Entry 7UP9 (electron microscopy, 2.90 A resolution); this record covers chains A and D of the 5 polymer chains in the assembly.

Chain A (and D):
Protein: Fusion glycoprotein F0
Source organism: Nipah henipavirus
Notes: chain D of this document is another copy of the same molecule, construct and numbering; everything in this record applies to it too
Reference sequence: Q9IH63 (FUS_NIPAV); residues 1-475 here = UniProt positions 1-475
Chain sequence (475 residues; each row starts with the number of its first residue):
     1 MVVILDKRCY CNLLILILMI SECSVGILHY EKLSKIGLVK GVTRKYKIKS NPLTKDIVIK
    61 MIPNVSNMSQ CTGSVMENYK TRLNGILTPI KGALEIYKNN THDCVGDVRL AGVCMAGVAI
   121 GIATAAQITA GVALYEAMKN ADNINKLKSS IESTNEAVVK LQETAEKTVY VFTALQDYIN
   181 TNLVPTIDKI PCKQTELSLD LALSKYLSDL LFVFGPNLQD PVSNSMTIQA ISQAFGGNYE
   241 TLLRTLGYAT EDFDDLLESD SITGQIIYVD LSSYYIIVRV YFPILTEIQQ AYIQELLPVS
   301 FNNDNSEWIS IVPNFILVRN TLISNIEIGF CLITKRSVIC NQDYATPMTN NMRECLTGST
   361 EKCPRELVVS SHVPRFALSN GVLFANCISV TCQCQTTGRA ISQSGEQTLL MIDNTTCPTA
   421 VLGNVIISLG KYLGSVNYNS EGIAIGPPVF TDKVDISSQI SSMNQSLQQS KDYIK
Disordered / not traced: 1-26, 105-111
Sequence notes: conflict Cys104 (Leu in Q9IH63), Cys114 (Ile in Q9IH63), Phe172 (Leu in Q9IH63), Pro191 (Ser in Q9IH63)
Swiss-Prot annotation at these positions:
  - region: Leu110 to Leu134 (Fusion peptide)
  - site: Arg109, Leu110 (Cleavage)
  - glycosylation (N-linked (GlcNAc...) asparagine): Asn64, Asn67, Asn99, Asn414, Asn464
  - natural variant: Thr250 (T250I: In strain: Isolate NiV/MY/99/VRI-0626), Met348 (M348T: In strain: Isolate Malaysian flying-fox)
Disulfides: Cys71-Cys192, Cys104-Cys114, Cys331-Cys340, Cys355-Cys363, Cys387-Cys392, Cys394-Cys417
Covalently attached groups: N-acetylglucosamine (NAG) linked to Asn67, Asn99, Asn414, Asn464

How chain A and chain D interact:
Residue-residue contacts (92; chain A residue first):
  Gly41(A) - Ile122(D)
  Val42(A) - Ile122(D)  hydrophobic
  Arg44(A) - Gln219(D)  hydrogen bond
  Glu156(A) - Gln194(D)  hydrogen bond
  Glu156(A) - Leu197(D)
  Asp177(A) - Ser198(D)  hydrogen bond
  Asp177(A) - Leu201(D)
  Asn180(A) - Ile190(D)
  Asn180(A) - Gln194(D)
  Thr181(A) - Ser198(D)  hydrogen bond
  Asn182(A) - Asn182(D)
  Pro185(A) - Ile190(D)  hydrophobic
  Lys189(A) - Lys189(D)
  Gly236(A) - Lys205(D)  hydrogen bond (backbone-side chain)
  Gly237(A) - Lys205(D)
  Gly237(A) - Ser208(D)
  Asn238(A) - Leu201(D)  hydrogen bond (side chain-backbone)
  Asn238(A) - Ser204(D)
  Asn238(A) - Lys205(D)
  Asn238(A) - Ser208(D)
  Tyr239(A) - Ser208(D)  hydrogen bond (side chain-backbone)
  Tyr239(A) - Leu211(D)
  Tyr239(A) - Phe212(D)
  Glu240(A) - Arg82(D)  salt bridge
  Glu240(A) - Ser204(D)
  Glu240(A) - Ser208(D)  hydrogen bond (backbone-side chain)
  Glu240(A) - Leu211(D)
  Thr241(A) - Leu201(D)
  Thr241(A) - Ser204(D)
  Arg244(A) - Asn78(D)
  Arg244(A) - Leu207(D)
  Phe253(A) - Arg82(D)
  Asp254(A) - Arg82(D)  salt bridge
  Asp254(A) - Pro216(D)
  Glu258(A) - Leu211(D)
  Glu258(A) - Pro216(D)
  Glu258(A) - Asn217(D)  hydrogen bond
  Ile333(A) - Gln219(D)
  Thr334(A) - Gln219(D)
  Lys335(A) - Gln219(D)
  Leu367(A) - Pro347(D)
  Val369(A) - Arg319(D)  hydrogen bond (backbone-side chain)
  Val369(A) - Pro347(D)  hydrophobic
  Ser370(A) - Asp343(D)  hydrogen bond (side chain-backbone)
  Ser370(A) - Ala345(D)
  Ser371(A) - Asp343(D)
  His372(A) - Gln342(D)
  His372(A) - Asp343(D)
  Phe376(A) - Ala125(D)  hydrophobic
  Ala377(A) - Ala123(D)
  Leu378(A) - Gly117(D)
  Leu378(A) - Gly121(D)
  Leu378(A) - Ile122(D)
  Leu378(A) - Ala123(D)  hydrogen bond (backbone-backbone)
  Ser379(A) - Gly121(D)
  Asn380(A) - Gly121(D)  hydrogen bond (backbone-backbone)
  Gly381(A) - Gly117(D)
  Gly381(A) - Gly121(D)  hydrogen bond (backbone-backbone)
  Asn424(A) - Val132(D)
  Val425(A) - Ile128(D)  hydrophobic
  Val425(A) - Val132(D)  hydrophobic
  Ile426(A) - Gly112(D)
  Ile426(A) - Val113(D)  hydrogen bond (backbone-backbone)
  Ile426(A) - Cys114(D)
  Ile426(A) - Met115(D)  hydrogen bond (backbone-backbone)
  Ile427(A) - Met115(D)
  Ile427(A) - Gly117(D)
  Ser428(A) - Met115(D)  hydrogen bond (backbone-backbone)
  Ser428(A) - Ala116(D)
  Ser428(A) - Gly117(D)  hydrogen bond (backbone-backbone)
  Leu429(A) - Val118(D)
  Gly430(A) - Val118(D)
  Phe450(A) - Met348(D)
  Phe450(A) - Thr349(D)
  Asp452(A) - Asn325(D)
  Val454(A) - Pro313(D)
  Val454(A) - Met352(D)  hydrophobic
  Asp455(A) - Asn325(D)
  Asp455(A) - Pro347(D)
  Asp455(A) - Met348(D)
  Asp455(A) - Thr349(D)  hydrogen bond
  Ser457(A) - Thr451(D)
  Ser458(A) - Met352(D)
  Ile460(A) - Ile456(D)  hydrophobic
  Ile460(A) - Met463(D)
  Ser461(A) - Val449(D)
  Ser462(A) - Asn351(D)  hydrogen bond
  Asn464(A) - Met463(D)
  Gln465(A) - Pro447(D)
  Leu467(A) - Met463(D)
  Leu467(A) - Ser466(D)
  Ile474(A) - Tyr473(D)  hydrophobic
Also at the interface, not in a pair above, chain A (64 interface residues in all): Ala157, Val158, Phe235, Asp255, Leu257, Leu297, Leu332, Glu366, Met463, Lys471
Also at the interface, not in a pair above, chain D (57 interface residues in all): Ile120, Thr124, Ile311, Val312, Pro364, Leu467, Ser470, Ile474

Summary:
64 residues of chain A face 57 of chain D across their interface; the contacts include 20 hydrogen bonds and 2
salt bridges. Polar pairs include Glu240(A)-Arg82(D), Asp254(A)-Arg82(D) and Arg44(A)-Gln219(D). Covalently
linked N-acetylglucosamine: at Asn67(A), Asn99(A), Asn414(A) and Asn464(A).
Both chains are Fusion glycoprotein F0 (Nipah henipavirus). Entry 7UP9 (Prefusion-stabilized Nipah virus
fusion protein complexed with Fab 2D3) was determined by electron microscopy (same publication as 7UOP, 7UPA,
7UPB and 7UPK).
